1YEC - chains L and H; structure by X-ray diffraction, 1.90 A resolution.

Chain L:
Molecule: IGG2A fab fragment (D2.3)
Source organism: Mus musculus
Notes: antibody fragment or engineered binder
Sequence (219 residues; row label = number of the first residue in the row; a row labelled like 27A-27E holds insertion residues (27A, then the next letters in order)):
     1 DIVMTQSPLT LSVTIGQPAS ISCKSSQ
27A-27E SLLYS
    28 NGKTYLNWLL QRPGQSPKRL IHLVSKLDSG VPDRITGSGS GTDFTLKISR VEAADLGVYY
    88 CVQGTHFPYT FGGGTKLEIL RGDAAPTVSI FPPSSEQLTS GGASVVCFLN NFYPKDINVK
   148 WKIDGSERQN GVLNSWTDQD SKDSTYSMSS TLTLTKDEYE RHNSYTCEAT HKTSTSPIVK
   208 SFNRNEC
Sequence notes: conflict Ile2 (Val in S16112), Ser7 (Thr in S16112), Thr10 (Ser in S16112), 27 further conflict positions vs the reference (S16112) not listed
Disulfides: Cys23-Cys88, Cys134-Cys194
Bound ions: Zn2+ site 1: His49 (shared with Asp100C(H) of chain H); Zn2+ site 2 near Asp60 (its only coordinating residue here); Zn2+ site 3: His93 (shared with Asp181(H) of chain H); Zn2+ site 4: Asp151, His189
Small-molecule neighbours: 4-nitro-benzylphosphonobutanoyl-glycine (PNB): Tyr27D, Tyr32, Asn34, Val89, Gln90, Gly91, Thr92, Phe94, Tyr96, Phe98

Chain H:
Molecule: IGG2A fab fragment (D2.3)
Source organism: Mus musculus
UniProt: P01863 (GCAA_MOUSE); the construct has insertions or renumbered stretches relative to UniProt, so the offset changes along the chain: 114-152 = UniProt 1-39; 160-167 = UniProt 42-49; 169-178 = UniProt 50-59; 181-194 = UniProt 60-73; 3 more segments
Sequence (222 residues; row label = number of the first residue in the row; note: 11 numbers in that range are skipped by the numbering (no residue carries them; nothing is unmodelled there); a row labelled like 82A-82C holds insertion residues (82A, then the next letters in order)):
     1 EMQLQQSGAE LLRPGTSVKL SCKTSGYIFT SYWIHWVKQR SGQGLEWIAR IY
   52A P
    53 GTGSTYYNEK FKGKATLTAD KSSSTAYMQL
82A-82C STL
    83 KSEDSAVYFC TRWGFIPV
100A-100F REDYVM
   101 DYWGQGTLVT VSSAKTTAPS VYPLAPVCGD TTGSSVTLGC LVKGYFPEPV TL
   154 TW
   160 NSGSLSSG
   169 VHTFPAVLQS
   181 DLYTLSSSVT VTSS
   196 TWP
   200 SQSIT
   206 CNVAHPASST KVDKKIEP
Disulfides: Cys22-Cys92, Cys140-Cys206
Bound ions: Zn2+ site 1: Asp100C (shared with His49(L) of chain L); Zn2+ site 2: Asp181 (shared with His93(L) of chain L)
Small-molecule neighbours: 4-nitro-benzylphosphonobutanoyl-glycine (PNB): His35, Val37, Trp47, Arg50, Thr93, Trp95, Phe97, Tyr100D, Trp103

Interface between chain L and chain H:
Pairs across the interface - 87 pairs, chain L then chain H:
  Asn28(L) with Glu100B(H), hydrogen bond
  Lys30(L) with Glu100B(H), salt bridge
  Tyr32(L) with Phe97(H), hydrophobic; Tyr100D(H)
  Asn34(L) with Trp95(H); Tyr100D(H)
  Leu36(L) with Trp95(H), hydrophobic
  Gln38(L) with Gln39(H), hydrogen bond; Phe91(H)
  Ser43(L) with Phe91(H); Trp103(H); Gly104(H), hydrogen bond (side chain-backbone); Gln105(H)
  Pro44(L) with Trp103(H), hydrogen bond (backbone-side chain)
  Lys45(L) with Asp101(H), salt bridge
  Arg46(L) with Trp95(H), hydrogen bond (side chain-backbone); Tyr100D(H); Val100E(H), hydrogen bond (side chain-backbone); Asp101(H), salt bridge
  His49(L) with Asp100C(H), salt bridge; Tyr100D(H)
  Leu50(L) with Glu100B(H); Tyr100D(H), hydrophobic
  Val85(L) with Gln43(H)
  Tyr87(L) with Gln39(H), hydrogen bond; Gln43(H); Gly44(H); Leu45(H), hydrophobic
  Phe94(L) with Trp47(H), hydrophobic; Arg50(H); Tyr59(H)
  Pro95(L) with Asn60(H)
  Tyr96(L) with Trp47(H); Arg50(H), hydrogen bond
  Phe98(L) with Leu45(H); Glu46(H); Trp47(H)
  Gly100(L) with Gln43(H), hydrogen bond (backbone-side chain)
  Gly101(L) with Gln43(H), hydrogen bond (backbone-side chain)
  Ser116(L) with Gly129(H); Thr131(H); Thr137(H)
  Ile117(L) with Cys128(H), hydrophobic; Gly129(H), hydrogen bond (backbone-backbone)
  Phe118(L) with Leu124(H); Ala125(H); Pro126(H); Gly129(H); Thr137(H)
  Pro119(L) with Val127(H), hydrophobic
  Ser121(L) with Tyr122(H); Pro123(H)
  Glu123(L) with Tyr122(H); Pro123(H)
  Gln124(L) with Tyr122(H); Lys143(H)
  Ser127(L) with Tyr122(H)
  Ser131(L) with Leu141(H); Lys143(H), hydrogen bond
  Val133(L) with Leu124(H), hydrophobic
  Phe135(L) with Phe172(H), hydrophobic; Ser186(H); Ser187(H); Ser188(H)
  Asn137(L) with His170(H), hydrogen bond; Phe172(H); Ser188(H), hydrogen bond
  Asn138(L) with His170(H), hydrogen bond
  Val159(L) with Gln177(H)
  Leu160(L) with Val175(H), hydrophobic; Gln177(H)
  Asn161(L) with Val175(H)
  Ser162(L) with Phe172(H); Pro173(H), hydrogen bond (side chain-backbone); Val175(H)
  Trp163(L) with Pro173(H)
  Thr164(L) with Thr171(H); Phe172(H)
  Ser174(L) with His170(H), hydrogen bond; Phe172(H)
  Met175(L) with Phe172(H)
  Ser176(L) with Phe172(H); Ser186(H), hydrogen bond
  Thr180(L) with Lys143(H), hydrogen bond
  Lys207(L) with Cys128(H)
  Ser208(L) with Cys128(H), hydrogen bond (backbone-side chain)
  Phe209(L) with Cys128(H), hydrophobic
Other interface residues (no listed pair), chain L (52 interface residues in all): Leu9, Asp55, Thr102, Lys103, Thr114, Thr178
Other interface residues (no listed pair), chain H (49 interface residues in all): Val37, Gly42, Tyr58, Met100F, Leu138, Gly139, Thr184, Lys219

Summary:
52 residues of chain L and 49 residues of chain H are in contact; the contacts include 20 hydrogen bonds and 4
salt bridges. Among the polar pairs are Lys30(L)-Glu100B(H), Lys45(L)-Asp101(H) and Arg46(L)-Asp101(H).
4-nitro-benzylphosphonobutanoyl-glycine is bound between chain L and chain H.
Chain L is IGG2A fab fragment (D2.3) and chain H is IGG2A fab fragment (D2.3), both from Mus musculus; the
structure, Structure of a catalytic antibody IGG2A fab fragment (D2.3), was determined by X-ray diffraction
together with 1YED and 1YEE from the same study.
